Entry 5Z1Z (X-ray diffraction, 1.97 A resolution); this record covers chains A and C of the 4 polymer chains in the assembly.

[Chain A (and C)]
Name: D-isomer specific 2-hydroxyacid dehydrogenase NAD-binding
Source organism: Escherichia coli
Notes: chain C of this document is another copy of the same molecule, construct and numbering; everything in this record applies to it too
UniProtKB: A0A140N893 (A0A140N893_ECOBD); residue numbers follow UniProt; this construct covers 1-329
Sequence (329 residues; row label = number of the first residue in the row):
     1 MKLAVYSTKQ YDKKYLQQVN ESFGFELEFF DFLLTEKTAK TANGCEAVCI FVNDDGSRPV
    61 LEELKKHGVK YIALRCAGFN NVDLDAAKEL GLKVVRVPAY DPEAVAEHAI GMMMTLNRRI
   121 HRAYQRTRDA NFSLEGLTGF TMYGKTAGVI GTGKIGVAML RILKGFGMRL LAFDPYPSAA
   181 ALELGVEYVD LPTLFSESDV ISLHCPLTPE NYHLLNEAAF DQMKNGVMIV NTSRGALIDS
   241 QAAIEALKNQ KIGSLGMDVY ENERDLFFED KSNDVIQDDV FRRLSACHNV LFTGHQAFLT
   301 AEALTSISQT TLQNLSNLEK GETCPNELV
Not modelled in the structure: 265-278 (chain C: 266-278)
Bound ions: Mg2+ near Glu21 (its only coordinating residue here)

[Interface between chain A and chain C]
Pairs across the interface (11; chain A residue first):
  Arg128(A) - Gln125(C)
  Arg128(A) - Arg128(C)
  Asp129(A) - Arg128(C)  salt bridge
  Arg282(A) - Arg122(C)
  Arg282(A) - Ala286(C)
  Arg283(A) - Arg283(C)
  Arg283(A) - Cys287(C)
  Ala286(A) - Arg282(C)
  Ala286(A) - Ala286(C)  hydrophobic
  Cys287(A) - Asp279(C)
  Cys287(A) - Arg283(C)

[Overview]
Chain A and chain C form an interface of 6 and 8 residues respectively; the contacts include 1 salt bridge.
The salt-bridged pair is Asp129(A)-Arg128(C).
Chain A and chain C are both D-isomer specific 2-hydroxyacid dehydrogenase NAD-binding (Escherichia coli); the
structure, The apo-structure of D-lactate dehydrogenase from Escherichia coli, was determined by X-ray
diffraction, deposited together with 5Z20, 5Z21, 6ABI and 6ABJ.
